3TS2 - chains A and U of the 4 polymer chains in the assembly; structure by X-ray diffraction, 2.01 A resolution.

# Chain A
Molecule: Protein lin-28 homolog A
Organism: Mus musculus
Reference sequence: Q8K3Y3 (LN28A_MOUSE); residue numbers follow UniProt; this construct covers 31-126, 136-187
Sequence (148 residues; row label = number of the first residue in the row; note: 9 numbers in that range are skipped by the numbering (no residue carries them; nothing is unmodelled there)):
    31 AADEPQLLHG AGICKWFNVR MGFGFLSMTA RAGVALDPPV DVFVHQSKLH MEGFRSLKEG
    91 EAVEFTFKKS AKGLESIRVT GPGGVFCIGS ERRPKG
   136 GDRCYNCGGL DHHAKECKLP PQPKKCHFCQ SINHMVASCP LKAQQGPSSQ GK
Not modelled in the structure: 31-35, 180-187
Curated features (UniProtKB/Swiss-Prot):
  - zinc finger: Asp137 to Leu154 (CCHC-type 1), Lys159 to Leu176 (CCHC-type 2)
  - region: Gly113 to Gly136 (Flexible linker)
  - modified residue: Ser120 (Phosphoserine)
  - mutagenesis: Gly42 (G42S: Erroneous subcellular location. No positive effect on terminal myogenic differentiation), Cys44 to Phe47 (Erroneous subcellular location. No positive effect on terminal myogenic differentiation), Met81 (M81I: Erroneous subcellular location; when associated with Q-85. No positive effect on terminal myogenic differentiation; when associated with Q-85), Arg85 (R85Q: Erroneous subcellular location; when associated with I-81. No positive effect on terminal myogenic differentiation; when associated with I-81), Gly119 (G119R: Erroneous subcellular location; when associated with S-124. No positive effect on terminal myogenic differentiation; when associated with S-124), Pro124 (P124S: Erroneous subcellular location; when associated with R-119. No positive effect on terminal myogenic differentiation; when associated with R-119), Arg138 to Cys139 (No effect on subcellular location; when associated with S-142. Normal terminal myogenic differentiation; when associated with S-142), Cys139 to Cys142 (Disrupts 5'-GGAG-3' motif interaction. Disrupts oligoU-addition to pre-miRNA pre-let-7 by TUT4), Cys142 (C142S: No effect on subcellular location; when associated with 44-C--F-47. Normal terminal myogenic differentiation; when associated with 44-C--F-47), Cys161 to Cys164 (Disrupts 5'-GGAG-3' motif interaction. Binds miRNA but not TUT4)
Ion coordination: Zn2+ site 1: Cys139, Cys142, His147, Cys152; Zn2+ site 2: Cys161, Cys164, His169, Cys174
From the paper describing this entry:
  - binding site for the 24-nt RNA strand (chain U): Arg50, Arg122, Arg123
  - specificity-determining residues: Asp71
  - mutagenesis - F73A: decreased binding to RNA bearing a mutation in the GGAG motif
  - mutagenesis - Y140A: decreased binding to a CSD binding-site mutation

# Chain U
Molecule: 24-nt RNA strand
Sequence (24 nucleotides; row label = number of the first residue in the row):
     1 XGGGUCUAUG AUACCACCCC GGAG
Modified / non-standard residues: GMP (guanosine) at position 1

# Chain A / chain U interface
Residue-residue contacts (38):
  Lys45(A) - U12(U)  hydrogen bond to the base
  Trp46(A) - U12(U)  hydrogen bond to the base
  Trp46(A) - A13(U)  stacking on the base
  Phe47(A) - C15(U)  hydrogen bond to the base
  Asn48(A) - A13(U)  hydrogen bond to the base
  Asn48(A) - C14(U)  sugar contact
  Asn48(A) - C15(U)  base contact
  Val49(A) - C15(U)  hydrogen bond to the base
  Arg50(A) - C6(U)  hydrogen bond to the base
  Arg50(A) - U9(U)  base contact
  Arg50(A) - C15(U)  hydrogen bond to the base
  Arg50(A) - A16(U)  hydrogen bond to the base
  Met51(A) - U9(U)  hydrogen bond to the sugar
  Met51(A) - G10(U)  sugar contact
  Met51(A) - A13(U)  sugar contact
  Phe53(A) - G10(U)  sugar contact
  Phe53(A) - A11(U)  sugar contact
  Phe55(A) - U12(U)  stacking on the base
  Asp71(A) - U12(U)  hydrogen bond to the base
  Phe73(A) - G10(U)  base contact
  Phe73(A) - A11(U)  stacking on the base
  His75(A) - G10(U)  stacking on the base
  Gln76(A) - A8(U)  base contact
  Ser77(A) - G10(U)  base contact
  Lys78(A) - G10(U)  hydrogen bond to the base
  Gly83(A) - U7(U)  base contact
  Gly83(A) - A8(U)  hydrogen bond to the base
  Phe84(A) - U7(U)  phosphate contact
  Phe84(A) - A8(U)  base contact
  Arg85(A) - A8(U)  hydrogen bond to the base
  Ser100(A) - A11(U)  hydrogen bond to the base
  Lys102(A) - A11(U)  base contact
  Gly103(A) - A11(U)  base contact
  Leu104(A) - A11(U)  base contact
  Glu105(A) - A11(U)  hydrogen bond to the base
  Arg122(A) - C15(U)  hydrogen bond to the sugar
  Arg123(A) - C6(U)  sugar contact
  Arg123(A) - U7(U)  salt bridge to the phosphate

# Summary
The interface between chain A and chain U involves 25 residues on one side and 11 on the other; the contacts
include 16 hydrogen bonds, 1 salt bridge and 4 aromatic stacking contacts. Among the polar pairs are
Lys45(A)-U12(U), Trp46(A)-U12(U) and Phe47(A)-C15(U). From the paper: a binding site for the 24-nt RNA strand
(chain U) at Arg50(A), Arg122(A) and Arg123(A); F73A of chain A reduces binding to RNA bearing a mutation in
the GGAG motif.
Chain A is Protein lin-28 homolog A (Mus musculus) and chain U is a 24-nt RNA strand; the structure, Mouse
Lin28A in complex with let-7g microRNA pre-element, was determined by X-ray diffraction, deposited together
with 3TRZ and 3TS0.
